PDB entry 4YDI | X-ray diffraction, 3.45 A resolution | chains H and L of the 3 polymer chains in the assembly

== Chain H ==
Molecule: Heavy chain of antibody Z258-VRC27.01
Source organism: Homo sapiens
Notes: antibody fragment or engineered binder
Sequence (227 residues; numbered 1 to 218 plus 9 insertion-coded residues; the number before each row is that of its first residue; a row labelled like 82A-82C holds insertion residues (82A, then the next letters in order)):
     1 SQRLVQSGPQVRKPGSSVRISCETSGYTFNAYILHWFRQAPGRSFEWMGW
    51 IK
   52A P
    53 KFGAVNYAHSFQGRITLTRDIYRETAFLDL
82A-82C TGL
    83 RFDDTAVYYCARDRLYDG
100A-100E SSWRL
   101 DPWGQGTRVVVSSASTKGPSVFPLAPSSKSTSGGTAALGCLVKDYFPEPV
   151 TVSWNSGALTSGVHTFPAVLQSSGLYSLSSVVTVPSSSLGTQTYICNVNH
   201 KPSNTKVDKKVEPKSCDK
Unresolved in the structure: 1, 125-137, 215-218
Disulfide bonds: Cys22-Cys92, Cys140-Cys196

== Chain L ==
Molecule: Light chain of antibody Z258-VRC27.01
Source organism: Homo sapiens
Notes: antibody fragment or engineered binder
Sequence (210 residues; each row starts with the number of its first residue; note: 4 numbers in that range are skipped by the numbering (no residue carries them; nothing is unmodelled there)):
     1 DIQMTQSPSSLAVSVGGRVTITCRASQGIGSDLHWYQQKRGRPPKILIHH
    51 ASAREEGVPSRFGGSGSHTPFIFTINDLQLDDVATYYCQVI
    96 ESFGQGTRLDINRTVAAPSVFIFPPSDEQLKSGTASVVCLLNNFYPREAK
   146 VQWKVDNALQSGNSQESVTEQDSKDSTYSLSSTLTLSKADYEKHKVYACE
   196 VTHQGLSSPVTKSFNRGEC
Unresolved in the structure: 1, 214
Disulfide bonds: Cys23-Cys88, Cys134-Cys194
Covalent attachments: N-acetylglucosamine (NAG) linked to Asn107
Ligand contacts: N-acetylglucosamine (NAG; 2-acetamido-2-deoxy-beta-D-glucopyranose): Ile29, Gly30, Asp32

== Interface between chain H and chain L ==
Pairs across the interface - 57 pairs, chain H then chain L:
  Phe37(H) with Phe98(L), hydrophobic
  Gln39(H) with Gln38(L), hydrogen bond
  Ser44(H) with Tyr87(L); Phe98(L); Gly99(L), hydrogen bond (side chain-backbone); Gln100(L)
  Phe45(H) with Gln38(L); Pro44(L), hydrophobic; Phe98(L), hydrophobic
  Trp47(H) with Glu96(L)
  Tyr91(H) with Pro43(L), hydrophobic
  Arg96(H) with Glu55(L), salt bridge
  Ser100B(H) with His34(L), hydrogen bond (backbone-side chain)
  Trp100C(H) with His34(L); Tyr36(L); Gln89(L); Ile91(L); Glu96(L)
  Arg100D(H) with His34(L); His49(L); His50(L), hydrogen bond; Glu55(L), salt bridge
  Leu100E(H) with Tyr36(L), hydrogen bond (backbone-side chain); Ile46(L)
  Trp103(H) with Pro43(L), hydrophobic; Pro44(L)
  Gly104(H) with Pro43(L)
  Val121(H) with Glu123(L)
  Phe122(H) with Ser121(L); Glu123(L); Gln124(L)
  Pro123(H) with Ser121(L)
  Leu124(H) with Phe118(L); Val133(L), hydrophobic
  Leu141(H) with Gln124(L); Ser131(L)
  Lys143(H) with Gln124(L); Thr129(L); Ser131(L)
  His164(H) with Asn137(L); Asn138(L), hydrogen bond; Asp167(L), salt bridge; Ser174(L), hydrogen bond
  Phe166(H) with Leu135(L), hydrophobic; Ser162(L); Thr164(L); Ser174(L); Leu175(L), hydrophobic; Ser176(L)
  Pro167(H) with Ser162(L), hydrogen bond (backbone-side chain); Val163(L)
  Val169(H) with Gln160(L); Glu161(L)
  Leu170(H) with Gln160(L)
  Gln171(H) with Gln160(L)
  Thr183(H) with Asn137(L)
  Lys209(H) with Glu123(L), salt bridge
Other interface residues (no listed pair), chain H (32 interface residues in all): Arg43, Gln105, Thr165, Ser179, Val181
Other interface residues (no listed pair), chain L (37 interface residues in all): Arg42, Pro119

== Summary ==
Chain H and chain L form an interface of 32 and 37 residues respectively; the contacts include 8 hydrogen
bonds and 4 salt bridges. Among the polar pairs are Arg96(H)-Glu55(L), Arg100D(H)-Glu55(L) and
His164(H)-Asp167(L). Bound to chain L: N-acetylglucosamine. Covalently linked N-acetylglucosamine: at
Asn107(L).
Here chain H is Heavy chain of antibody Z258-VRC27.01 and chain L is Light chain of antibody Z258-VRC27.01,
both from Homo sapiens. Entry 4YDI (Crystal structure of broad and potently neutralizing VRC01-class antibody
Z258-VRC27.01, isolated from human donor Z258, in ...) was determined by X-ray diffraction, deposited together
with 4YDJ, 4YDK, 4YDL and 4YE4.
